Entry 8CEF (X-ray diffraction, 2.49 A resolution); this record covers chains B and C of the 5 polymer chains in the assembly.

[Chain B]
Molecule: 26-nt DNA strand
Sequence (26 nucleotides; each row starts with the number of its first residue):
     1 TCGTAAAGGT CACGGTGACC TTGACA

[Chain C]
Molecule: Nuclear receptor DNA binding domain
From: Mus musculus
Sequence (126 residues; each row starts with the number of its first residue):
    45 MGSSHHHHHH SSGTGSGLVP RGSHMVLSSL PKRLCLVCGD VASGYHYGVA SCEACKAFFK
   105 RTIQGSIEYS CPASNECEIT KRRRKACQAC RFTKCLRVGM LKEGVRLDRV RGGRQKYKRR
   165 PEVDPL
Unresolved in the structure: 45-73, 159-170
Metal / ion sites: Zn2+ site 1: Cys79, Cys82, Cys96, Cys99; Zn2+ site 2: Cys115, Cys121, Cys131, Cys134
Reported in the primary citation:
  - self-association interface (contacts with another copy of this molecule); pairs are residue here / residue on that copy: Pro116-Glu122 (backbone contact), Ala117-Ala117 (hydrophobic contact), Arg127-Ser114, Pro116, Pro116
  - binding site for the 26-nt DNA strand (chain B): Glu97, Arg105, Arg128, Lys129, Arg158
  - binding site for the 26-nt DNA strand: Glu97, Lys100, Lys104, Arg105, Arg155
  - binding site for the 26-nt DNA strand: Arg105, Tyr161
  - contacts within the chain: Phe103-Val149, Ile107-Val149, Arg150-Asp152 (salt bridge)
  - specificity-determining residues: Glu97 (proposed by the authors, not directly observed)
  - binding site for the 26-nt DNA strand: Tyr161

[How chain B and chain C interact]
Contacting residue pairs (24; chain B residue first):
  DG15(B) with Gln132(C), hydrogen bond to the phosphate
  DT16(B) with Phe102(C), phosphate contact; Arg105(C), salt bridge to the phosphate; Lys129(C), phosphate contact; Gln132(C), hydrogen bond to the phosphate
  DG17(B) with Ala98(C), phosphate contact; Ala101(C), base contact; Arg105(C), hydrogen bond to the base; Arg128(C), salt bridge to the phosphate; Lys129(C), salt bridge to the phosphate; Arg135(C), salt bridge to the phosphate
  DA18(B) with Lys125(C), salt bridge to the phosphate; Arg128(C), salt bridge to the phosphate
  DC19(B) with Glu97(C), hydrogen bond to the base
  DT21(B) with Arg155(C), hydrogen bond to the sugar
  DT22(B) with Arg155(C), sugar contact; Gly156(C), hydrogen bond to the base
  DG23(B) with Arg155(C), sugar contact; Gly156(C), sugar contact; Gly157(C), hydrogen bond to the base; Arg158(C), base contact
  DA24(B) with Gly157(C), sugar contact; Arg158(C), phosphate contact
  DC25(B) with Arg158(C), sugar contact

[Summary]
10 residues of chain B and 14 residues of chain C are in contact; the contacts include 7 hydrogen bonds and 6
salt bridges. Among the polar pairs are DG17(B)-Arg105(C), DC19(B)-Glu97(C) and DT22(B)-Gly156(C). The paper
reports a binding site for the 26-nt DNA strand at Glu97(C), Lys100(C) and Lys104(C) among others; a binding
site for the 26-nt DNA strand (chain B) at Glu97(C), Arg105(C) and Arg128(C) among others.
Here chain B is a 26-nt DNA strand and chain C is Nuclear receptor DNA binding domain (Mus musculus). Entry
8CEF (Asymmetric Dimerization in a Transcription Factor Superfamily is Promoted by Allosteric Interactions
with DNA) was determined by X-ray diffraction.
